Entry 7D4U (X-ray diffraction, 2.70 A resolution); this record covers chain A.

== Chain A ==
Molecule: Cyclic AMP-AMP-GMP synthase
Source organism: Enterobacter cloacae
Notes: EC 2.7.7.-
UniProtKB: P0DSP4 (CDND2_ENTCL); residue numbers follow UniProt; this construct covers 1-381
Chain sequence (389 residues; row label = number of the first residue in the row):
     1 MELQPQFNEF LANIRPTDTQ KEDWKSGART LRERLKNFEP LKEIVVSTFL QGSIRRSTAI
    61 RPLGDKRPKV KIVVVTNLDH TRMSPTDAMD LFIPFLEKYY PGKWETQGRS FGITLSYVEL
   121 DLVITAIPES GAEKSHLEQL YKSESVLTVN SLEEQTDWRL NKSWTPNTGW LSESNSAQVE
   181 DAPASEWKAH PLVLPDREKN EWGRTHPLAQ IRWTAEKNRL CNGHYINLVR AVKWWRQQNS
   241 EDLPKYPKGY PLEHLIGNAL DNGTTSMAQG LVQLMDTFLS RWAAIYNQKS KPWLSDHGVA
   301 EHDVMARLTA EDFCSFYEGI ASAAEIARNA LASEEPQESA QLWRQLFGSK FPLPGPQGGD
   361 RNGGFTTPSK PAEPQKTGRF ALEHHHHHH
Disordered / not traced: 167-178, 355-389
Sequence notes: engineered mutation Lys-69 (Asp in P0DSP4), Lys-71 (Asp in P0DSP4); expression tag (382-389)
Swiss-Prot annotation at these positions:
  - active site: Asp-121
  - binding site (ATP): Gln-51, Ser-53, Arg-56, Arg-109, Asp-196, Arg-197, Arg-204, Thr-205, Gln-210, Lys-233, Tyr-250, Val-304, Arg-307
  - binding site (Mg(2+)): Asp-121, Asp-196, Asn-258, Leu-260
  - site: Gln-51 (Important for GTP discrimination)
Ligand contacts:
  - ATP (adenosine-5'-triphosphate), molecule 1: Gln-51, Gly-52, Ser-53, Arg-56, Lys-71, Gln-210, Lys-233, Lys-248, Gly-249, Tyr-250, Pro-251, Asp-296, Val-304
  - ATP, molecule 2: Gln-51, Arg-109, Ser-110, Val-123, Leu-194, Asp-196, Arg-197, Arg-204, Thr-205, Pro-207, His-302, Arg-307
From the paper describing this entry:
  - binding site for ATP: Ser-53, Arg-56, Lys-71, Asp-196, Tyr-250
  - mutagenesis - D69K/D71K: decreased catalytic activity
  - specificity-determining residues: Asp-296 (proposed by the authors, not directly observed)

== In short ==
Bound to chain A: ATP. UniProt lists active-site residue Asp-121, 13 ATP-binding residues and 4 Mg2+-binding
residues. From the paper: a binding site for ATP at Ser-53, Arg-56 and Lys-71 among others; D69K/D71K reduce
catalytic activity.
Chain A is Cyclic AMP-AMP-GMP synthase (Enterobacter cloacae); the structure, ATP complex with double mutant
cyclic trinucleotide synthase CdnD, was determined by X-ray diffraction (same publication as 7D48, 7D4J, 7D4O
and 7D4S).
